Entry 9DIF (X-ray diffraction, 1.67 A resolution); this record covers chains A and D of the 3 polymer chains in the assembly.

[Chain A]
Protein: HNH endonuclease
From: Pseudomonas syringae
UniProtKB: A0A2P0QGK5 (A0A2P0QGK5_PSESF); residues 1-388 here correspond to UniProt positions 10-397 (UniProt number = residue number + 9)
Sequence (388 residues; row label = number of the first residue in the row):
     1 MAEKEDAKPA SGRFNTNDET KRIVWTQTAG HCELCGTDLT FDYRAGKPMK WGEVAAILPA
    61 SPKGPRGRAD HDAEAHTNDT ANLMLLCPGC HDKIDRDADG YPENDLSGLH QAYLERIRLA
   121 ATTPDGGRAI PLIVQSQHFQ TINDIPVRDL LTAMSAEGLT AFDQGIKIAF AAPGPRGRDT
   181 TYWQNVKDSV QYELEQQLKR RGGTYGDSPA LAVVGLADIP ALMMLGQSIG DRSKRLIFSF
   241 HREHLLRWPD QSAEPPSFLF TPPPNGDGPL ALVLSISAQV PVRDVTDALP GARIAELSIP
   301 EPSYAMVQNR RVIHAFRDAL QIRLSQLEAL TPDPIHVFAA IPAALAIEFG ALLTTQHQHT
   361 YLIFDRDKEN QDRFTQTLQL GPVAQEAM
Unresolved in the structure: 1-13, 383-388
Construct notes: engineered mutation Ala56 (His65 in A0A2P0QGK5)
Metal / ion sites: Zn2+: Cys32, Cys35, Cys87, Cys90
Ligand contacts: 3'2'-cGAMP (4UR): His138, Phe139, Leu216, Ala217, Asp218, Ile219, Leu222, Phe240, Arg242, Ser277, Ala278, Gln279, Val280, Pro281, Tyr304, Ala339, Ala340, Ile341, Pro342, Ala343, Arg366, Phe374

[Chain D]
Molecule: 19-nt DNA strand
Sequence (19 nucleotides; each row starts with the number of its first residue):
     1 TTGCTCTCTT AAGAGAGCA

[Interface between chain A and chain D]
Residue-residue contacts - 21 pairs, chain A then chain D:
  Lys21(A) with DA12(D), salt bridge to the phosphate; DG13(D), salt bridge to the phosphate
  Gly52(A) with DA12(D), phosphate contact; DG13(D), phosphate contact
  Glu53(A) with DA11(D), phosphate contact; DA12(D), phosphate contact; DG13(D), phosphate contact
  Val54(A) with DA11(D), sugar contact; DA12(D), hydrogen bond to the phosphate; DG13(D), hydrogen bond to the phosphate
  Ala55(A) with DA11(D), phosphate contact; DA12(D), phosphate contact
  Ala56(A) with DA11(D), phosphate contact; DA12(D), phosphate contact
  Ala60(A) with DT10(D), phosphate contact; DA11(D), phosphate contact
  Ser61(A) with DT9(D), phosphate contact; DT10(D), hydrogen bond to the phosphate; DA11(D), hydrogen bond to the phosphate
  His91(A) with DA11(D), salt bridge to the phosphate; DA12(D), salt bridge to the phosphate
Interface residues without a listed pair, chain A (11 interface residues in all): Lys50, Pro59
Interface residues without a listed pair, chain D (6 interface residues in all): DA14

[In short]
11 residues of chain A and 6 residues of chain D are in contact, with 4 hydrogen bonds and 4 salt bridges.
Among the polar pairs are Val54(A)-DA12(D), Val54(A)-DG13(D) and Ser61(A)-DT10(D). Bound to chain A:
3'2'-cGAMP. Cys32(A), Cys35(A), Cys87(A) and Cys90(A) form the Zn2+ site.
Here chain A is HNH endonuclease (Pseudomonas syringae) and chain D is a 19-nt DNA strand. Entry 9DIF (CBASS
Pseudomonas syringae Cap5 tetramer with DNA duplex and 3'2'-c-GAMP cyclic dinucleotide ligand) was determined
by X-ray diffraction, deposited together with 9DIH and 9NLG.
